PDB entry 6ST2 | X-ray diffraction, 1.79 A resolution | chains A and B of the 4 polymer chains in the assembly

Chain A (and B):
Name: Bcl-2-like protein 1
Source organism: Homo sapiens
Notes: chain B of this document is another copy of the same molecule, construct and numbering; everything in this record applies to it too
UniProtKB: Q07817 (B2CL1_HUMAN); aligned to UniProt positions 1-153 over residues 1-153 (the alignment contains insertions or deletions, so no single offset holds)
Sequence (153 residues; numbered 1 to 153; the number before each row is that of its first residue):
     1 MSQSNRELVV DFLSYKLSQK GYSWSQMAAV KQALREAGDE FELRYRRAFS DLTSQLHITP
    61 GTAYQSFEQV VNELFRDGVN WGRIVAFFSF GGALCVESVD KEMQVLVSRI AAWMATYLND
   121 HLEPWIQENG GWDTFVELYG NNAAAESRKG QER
Disordered / not traced: 144-153 (chain B: 1, 144-153)
Curated features (UniProtKB/Swiss-Prot):
  - motif: Ser4 to Trp24 (BH4)

How chain A and chain B interact:
Residue-residue contacts (69; chain A residue first):
  Met1(A) - Asn119(B)
  Ser4(A) - Met27(B)
  Asn5(A) - Glu123(B)  hydrogen bond
  Asn5(A) - Trp132(B)  hydrogen bond
  Arg6(A) - Ala111(B)
  Glu7(A) - Met27(B)
  Glu7(A) - Lys31(B)  salt bridge
  Leu8(A) - Met27(B)  hydrophobic
  Leu8(A) - Val30(B)  hydrophobic
  Leu8(A) - Lys31(B)
  Leu8(A) - Trp132(B)
  Val9(A) - Phe88(B)  hydrophobic
  Val9(A) - Ala111(B)
  Val9(A) - Leu118(B)  hydrophobic
  Asp11(A) - Lys31(B)
  Asp11(A) - Arg35(B)  salt bridge
  Phe12(A) - Leu34(B)
  Phe12(A) - Phe88(B)
  Phe12(A) - Ser89(B)
  Leu13(A) - Gly91(B)
  Leu13(A) - Gly92(B)
  Leu13(A) - Cys95(B)  hydrophobic
  Leu13(A) - Ala111(B)  hydrophobic
  Leu13(A) - Met114(B)  hydrophobic
  Tyr15(A) - Arg35(B)
  Tyr15(A) - Asp39(B)  hydrogen bond
  Lys16(A) - Asp39(B)  salt bridge
  Lys16(A) - Glu42(B)  salt bridge
  Lys16(A) - Val96(B)
  Gln19(A) - Asp39(B)  hydrogen bond
  Lys20(A) - Val96(B)
  Tyr22(A) - Val99(B)
  Tyr22(A) - Asp100(B)  hydrogen bond
  Trp24(A) - Val107(B)  hydrophobic
  Met27(A) - Ser4(B)
  Val30(A) - Leu8(B)  hydrophobic
  Lys31(A) - Leu8(B)
  Lys31(A) - Asp11(B)
  Leu34(A) - Phe12(B)
  Arg35(A) - Asp11(B)  salt bridge
  Arg35(A) - Tyr15(B)
  Arg35(A) - Arg35(B)
  Asp39(A) - Tyr15(B)  hydrogen bond
  Asp39(A) - Lys16(B)  salt bridge
  Asp39(A) - Gln19(B)  hydrogen bond
  Glu42(A) - Lys16(B)  salt bridge
  Phe88(A) - Val9(B)  hydrophobic
  Phe88(A) - Phe12(B)
  Ser89(A) - Phe12(B)
  Gly91(A) - Leu13(B)
  Gly92(A) - Leu13(B)
  Cys95(A) - Leu13(B)  hydrophobic
  Val96(A) - Lys16(B)
  Val96(A) - Lys20(B)
  Val99(A) - Tyr22(B)  hydrophobic
  Asp100(A) - Tyr22(B)  hydrogen bond
  Gln104(A) - Ser23(B)  hydrogen bond (side chain-backbone)
  Gln104(A) - Trp24(B)
  Val107(A) - Trp24(B)  hydrophobic
  Ala111(A) - Val9(B)
  Ala111(A) - Leu13(B)  hydrophobic
  Ala111(A) - Trp24(B)  hydrophobic
  Met114(A) - Leu13(B)  hydrophobic
  Leu118(A) - Val9(B)  hydrophobic
  Asn119(A) - Ser2(B)  hydrogen bond
  Asn119(A) - Asn5(B)  hydrogen bond
  Glu123(A) - Asn5(B)  hydrogen bond
  Trp132(A) - Asn5(B)  hydrogen bond
  Trp132(A) - Leu8(B)
Also at the interface, not in a pair above, chain A (43 interface residues in all): Leu17, Gly38, Ala112, Ala115
Also at the interface, not in a pair above, chain B (43 interface residues in all): Arg6, Glu7, Leu17, Gly38, Ala112, Ala115

Overview:
The chain A/chain B interface involves 43 residues from each chain; the contacts include 13 hydrogen bonds and
7 salt bridges. Polar pairs include Glu7(A)-Lys31(B), Asp11(A)-Arg35(B) and Lys16(A)-Asp39(B).
Both chains are Bcl-2-like protein 1 (Homo sapiens). Entry 6ST2 (Selective Affimers Recognize BCL-2 Family
Proteins Through Non-Canonical Structural Motifs) was determined by X-ray diffraction together with 6STJ from
the same study.
